Entry 8U86 (electron microscopy, 3.30 A resolution); this record covers chains A and C.

[Chain A (and C)]
Protein: NADPH oxidase 5
Organism: Homo sapiens
Notes: EC 1.6.3.-; chain C of this document is another copy of the same molecule, construct and numbering; everything in this record applies to it too
Reference sequence: Q96PH1 (NOX5_HUMAN), isoform Q96PH1-4; residue numbers follow UniProt; this construct covers 1-719
Amino-acid sequence (719 residues; numbered 1 to 719; the number before each row is that of its first residue):
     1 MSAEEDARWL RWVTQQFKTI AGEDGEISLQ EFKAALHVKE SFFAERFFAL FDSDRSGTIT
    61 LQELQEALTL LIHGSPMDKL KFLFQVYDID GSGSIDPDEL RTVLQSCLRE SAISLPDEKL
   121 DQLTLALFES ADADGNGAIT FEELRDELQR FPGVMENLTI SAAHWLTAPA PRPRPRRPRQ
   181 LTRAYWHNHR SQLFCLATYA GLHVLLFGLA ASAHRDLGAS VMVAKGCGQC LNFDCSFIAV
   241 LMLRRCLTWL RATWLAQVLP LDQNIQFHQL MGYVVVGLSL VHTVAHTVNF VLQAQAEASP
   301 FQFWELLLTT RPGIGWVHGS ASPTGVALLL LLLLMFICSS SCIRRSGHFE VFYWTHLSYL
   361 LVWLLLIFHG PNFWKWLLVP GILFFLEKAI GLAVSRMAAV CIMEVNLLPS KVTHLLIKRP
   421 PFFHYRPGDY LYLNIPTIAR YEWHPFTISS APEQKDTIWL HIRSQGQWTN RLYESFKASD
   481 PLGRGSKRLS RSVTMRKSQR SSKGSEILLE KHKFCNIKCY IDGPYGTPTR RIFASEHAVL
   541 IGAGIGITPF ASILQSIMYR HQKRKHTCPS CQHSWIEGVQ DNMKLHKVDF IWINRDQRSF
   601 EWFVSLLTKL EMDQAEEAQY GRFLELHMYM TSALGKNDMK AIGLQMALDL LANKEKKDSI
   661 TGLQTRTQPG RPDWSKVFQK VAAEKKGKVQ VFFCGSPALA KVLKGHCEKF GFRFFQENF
Not modelled in the structure: 1-181, 296-318, 479-514, 634-666
Metal / ion sites: heme b/c Fe site 1: H268, H356; heme b/c Fe site 2 near H369 (its only coordinating residue here); Zn2+: C568, C571 (shared with C568(C), C571(C) of chain C)
Residues lining bound ligands:
  - FAD (flavin-adenine dinucleotide): R251, D262, I265, Q266, R344, Y430, W443, H444, P445, F446, T447, H461, I462, R463, Q465, G466, Q467, W468, T469, T548
  - heme b/c (HEB), molecule 1: K225, G228, Q229, L231, N232, C235, S279, H282, T283, H286, F290, A321, S322, G325, V326, L328, L329, L332, L366, H369, G370, P371
  - heme b/c (HEB), molecule 2: I238, A239, M242, I265, H268, Q269, G272, Y273, V275, V276, L332, M335, F336, S339, F352, Y353, H356, Y359, V362, W363, F384, K388, E442
  - NADPH (NDP; NADPH dihydro-nicotinamide-adenine-dinucleotide phosphate): N188, H189, Q192, P260, A543, G544, I593, N594, R595, T631, R671, P672, W674, G695, S696, P697, L699, V702
Swiss-Prot annotation at these positions:
  - mutagenesis: E31 (E31Q: Loss of binding of 1 calcium molecule. No effect on catalytic activity), C107 (C107S: Substantial loss of catalytic activity), E110 (E110A: No effect on cell membrane localization and catalytic activity), S111 (S111A: No effect on cell membrane localization and catalytic activity), A112 (A112N: No effect on cell membrane localization and catalytic activity), I113 (I113N: Significant reduction in cell membrane localization and catalytic activity. Reduced calcium-dependent interaction between the N-terminal regulatory region and the C-terminal catalytic region), S114 (S114A: No effect on cell membrane localization and catalytic activity), L115 (L115A: Significant reduction in cell membrane localization and catalytic activity ...), P116 (P116A: No effect on cell membrane localization and catalytic activity), S475 (S475A: Loss of CaMK2-mediated activation of its activity), S490 (S490A: Loss of PKC/PRKCA-mediated activation of its activity; when associated with A-494 and A-498), T494 (T494A: No effect on CaMK2-mediated activation of its activity. Loss of PKC/PRKCA-mediated activation of its activity; when associated with A-490 and A-498), 6 further mutagenesis entries in UniProt
Reported in the primary citation:
  - mutagenesis - R426A, R530A, R531A: unchanged binding to NADPH oxidase 5 (chain A)
  - mutagenesis - C568S, C571S: decreased stability

[Interface between chain A and chain C]
Residue-residue contacts (17; chain A residue first):
  E453(A) with D581(C)
  K455(A) with D581(C), salt bridge
  R530(A) with H424(C)
  K563(A) with D581(C), salt bridge
  H566(A) with H566(C)
  C568(A) with C568(C), hydrophobic; C571(C), hydrophobic
  S570(A) with C571(C), hydrogen bond
  C571(A) with C568(C), hydrophobic; S570(C), hydrogen bond; C571(C), hydrophobic
  W575(A) with T567(C); C568(C), hydrophobic; W575(C), hydrophobic
  D581(A) with E453(C); K455(C), salt bridge; K563(C), salt bridge
Interface residues without a listed pair, chain A (15 interface residues in all): H424, T567, P569, H573, E577
Interface residues without a listed pair, chain C (15 interface residues in all): R530, P569, H573, E577

[In short]
The chain A/chain C interface involves 15 residues from each chain; the contacts include 2 hydrogen bonds and
4 salt bridges. Among the polar pairs are K455(A)-D581(C), K563(A)-D581(C) and S570(A)-C571(C). From the
paper: C568S and C571S of chain A reduce stability; R426A, R530A and R531A of chain A leave binding to NADPH
oxidase 5 (chain A) unchanged.
Chain A and chain C are both NADPH oxidase 5 (Homo sapiens); the structure, Structural Basis of Human NOX5
Activation, was determined by electron microscopy, deposited together with 8U85, 8U87 and 8U7Y.
